Entry 2A45 (X-ray diffraction, 3.65 A resolution); this record covers chains G and J of the 10 polymer chains in the assembly.

Chain G (and J):
Protein: Fibrinogen alpha chain
Source organism: Homo sapiens
Notes: fragment: UNP P02671, residues 36-92; chain J of this document is another copy of the same molecule, construct and numbering; everything in this record applies to it too
Reference sequence: P02671 (FIBA_HUMAN); residues 17-73 here correspond to UniProt positions 36-92 (UniProt number = residue number + 19)
Amino-acid sequence (57 residues; each row starts with the number of its first residue):
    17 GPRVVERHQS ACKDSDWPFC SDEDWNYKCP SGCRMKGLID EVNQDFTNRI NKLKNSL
Disordered / not traced: 17-25
UniProt features mapped onto this chain:
  - region: Gly17 to Arg19 (Alpha-chain polymerization, binding distal domain of another fibrin gamma chain)
  - modified residue (Phosphoserine): Ser26, Ser31, Ser37

Chain G / chain J interface:
Pairs across the interface (6):
  Ser26(G) - Lys29(J)
  Ser26(G) - Asp30(J)
  Ala27(G) - Cys28(J)  hydrogen bond (backbone-side chain)
  Cys28(G) - Ala27(J)  hydrogen bond (side chain-backbone)
  Cys28(G) - Cys28(J)  disulfide
  Lys29(G) - Ser26(J)
Interface residues without a listed pair, chain G (6 interface residues in all): Asp30, Trp33
Interface residues without a listed pair, chain J (6 interface residues in all): Cys49
Cross-chain cystine bridges: Cys28(G)-Cys28(J)
From the paper, about this interface:
  - pairs named by the authors: Cys28(G)-Cys28(J) (covalent link)

Summary:
The chain G/chain J interface involves 6 residues from each chain, with 1 disulfide bond and 2 hydrogen bonds.
The hydrogen-bonded pair is Ala27(G)-Cys28(J). The paper describes a contact between Cys28(G) and Cys28(J).
Both chains are Fibrinogen alpha chain (Homo sapiens). Entry 2A45 (Crystal structure of the complex between
thrombin and the central "E" region of fibrin) was determined by X-ray diffraction.
